4O9F - chain A; structure by X-ray diffraction, 2.35 A resolution.

[Chain A]
Molecule: mitochondrial antiviral signaling protein (MAVS)
From: Equus caballus
Notes: fragment: card domain
UniProt: F6QPU3 (F6QPU3_HORSE); residue numbers follow UniProt; this construct covers 1-94
Chain sequence (97 residues; each row starts with the number of its first residue; numbers below 1 keep their minus sign (Gly-2 is residue -2)):
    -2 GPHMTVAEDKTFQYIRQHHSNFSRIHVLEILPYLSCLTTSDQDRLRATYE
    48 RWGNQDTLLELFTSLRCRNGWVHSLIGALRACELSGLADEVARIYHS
Disordered / not traced: -2 to 0
Construct notes: expression tag (-2 to 0); engineered mutation Cys64 (Arg in F6QPU3)
Reported in the primary citation:
  - mutagenesis - E26A, Y30A, R65A: abolished signaling
  - mutagenesis - Y30A: abolished signaling (MAVS activity)
  - mutagenesis - Y30F, Y30H: unchanged signaling (MAVS activity)

[Overview]
The paper reports that E26A, Y30A and R65A abolish signaling; Y30A abolishes signaling (MAVS activity).
Chain A is mitochondrial antiviral signaling protein (MAVS) (Equus caballus); the structure, crystal structure
of horse MAVS card domain mutant R64C, was determined by X-ray diffraction together with 4O9L from the same
study.
